PDB entry 5MGN | X-ray diffraction, 2.07 A resolution | chain A

== Chain A ==
Name: NAD-dependent protein deacetylase sirtuin-6
Source organism: Homo sapiens
Notes: EC 3.5.1.-
UniProt: Q8N6T7 (SIR6_HUMAN); residues 8-308 here = UniProt positions 8-308
Amino-acid sequence (302 residues; numbered 7 to 308; the number before each row is that of its first residue):
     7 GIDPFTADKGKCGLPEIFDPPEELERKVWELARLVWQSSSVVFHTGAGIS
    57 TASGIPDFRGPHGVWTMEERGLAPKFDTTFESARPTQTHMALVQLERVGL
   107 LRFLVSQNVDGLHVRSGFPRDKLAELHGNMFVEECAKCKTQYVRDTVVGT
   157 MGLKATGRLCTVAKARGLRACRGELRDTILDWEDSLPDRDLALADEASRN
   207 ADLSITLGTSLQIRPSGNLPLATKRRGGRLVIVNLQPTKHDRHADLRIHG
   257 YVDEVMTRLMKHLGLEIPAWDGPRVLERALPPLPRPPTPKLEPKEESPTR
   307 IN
Unresolved in the structure: 7-9, 170-176, 299-308
Sequence notes: expression tag (7-12)
UniProt features mapped onto this chain:
  - active site: His133 (Proton acceptor)
  - binding site (NAD(+)): Ala53, Thr57, Phe64, Arg65, Trp71, Gln113, His133, Gly214, Ser216, Asn240, Gln242, Val258
  - binding site (Zn(2+)): Cys141, Cys144, Cys166, Cys177
  - site: Cys18 (Formation of an covalent adduct with nitro-fatty acid activators)
  - modified residue: Lys33 (N6-acetyllysine), Thr294 (Phosphothreonine), Ser303 (Phosphoserine)
  - cross-link: Lys170 (Glycyl lysine isopeptide (Lys-Gly) (interchain with G-Cter in ubiquitin))
  - natural variant: Asp25 (D25N: Found in non-small cell lung cancer), Glu36 (E36V: Found in kidney cancer), Ser46 (S46N: Does not affect histone deacetylase activity), Asp63 (D63H: Found in a family presenting with four cases of perinatal lethality caused by severe neurodevelopmental and cardiac anomalies; uncertain significance; D63Y: Found in non-small cell lung cancer), Ala89 (A89S: Found in non-small cell lung cancer), Asp116 (D116N: Found in non-small cell lung cancer), Thr263 (T263P: Found in cervical cancer), Pro274 (P274L: Found in melanoma)
  - mutagenesis: Ala13 (A13W: Increased protein-lysine demyristoylase activity), Lys15 (K15R: Does not affect acetylation level), Lys17 (K17R: Does not affect acetylation level), Lys33 (K33Q: Mimics acetylation, leading to impaired ability to recognize and bind double-strand breaks (DSBs) sites; K33R: Decreased acetylation level), Ser45 (S45A: In AAA mutant; strongly decreased nucleosome-binding; when associated with 206-A--A-208), Ser56 (S56Y: Abolished NAD-dependent protein deacetylase, defatty-acylase and mono-ADP-ribosyltransferase activities), Gly60 (G60A: Does not affect the NAD-dependent protein defatty-acylase activity. Abolished NAD-dependent protein deacetylase and mono-ADP-ribosyltransferase activities), Arg65 (R65A: Does not affect the mono-ADP-ribosyltransferase activity. Abolished NAD-dependent protein deacetylase and defatty-acylase activities), Phe82 (F82A/E: Reduced MDL-800 and MDL-801 compounds-binding), Phe86 (F86E: Strongly reduced MDL-800 and MDL-801 compounds-binding; F86Q: Slightly reduced MDL-800 and MDL-801 compounds-binding), His133 (H133Y: Abolished NAD-dependent protein deacetylase, deacylase and mono-ADP-ribosyltransferase activities. Impaired ability to recognize and bind double-strand breaks (DSBs) sites), Lys170 (K170R: Decreased ubiquitination), 4 further mutagenesis entries in UniProt
Ion coordination: Zn2+: Cys141, Cys144, Cys166, Cys177
Small-molecule neighbours:
  - 7N2 ((4R)-4-pyridin-3-yl-5-[3-(trifluoromethyl)phenyl]sulfonyl-4H-pyrrolo[1,2-a]quinoxaline): Pro10, Lys15, Ile61, Pro62, Phe64, Val70, Trp71, Phe82, Phe86, Val115, Met136, Met157, Ile185, Trp188
  - Adenosine-5-Diphosphoribose (AR6; [(2R,3S,4R,5R)-5-(6-aminopurin-9-yl)-3,4-dihydroxy-oxolan-2-yl]methyl [hydroxy-[[(2R,3S,4R,5S)-3,4,5-trihydroxyoxolan-2-yl]methoxy]phosphoryl] hydrogen phosphate): Gly52, Ala53, Gly54, Thr57, Asp63, Phe64, Arg65, Gly66, Trp71, Gln113, Asn114, His133, Trp188, Gly214, Thr215, Ser216, Leu217, Ile219, Asn240, Leu241, Gln242, Gly256, Tyr257, Val258

== Overview ==
Chain A binds Adenosine-5-Diphosphoribose and compound 7N2. Cys141, Cys144, Cys166 and Cys177 form the Zn2+
site. From UniProt: active-site residue His133, 12 NAD+-binding residues, 4 Zn2+-binding residues and 22
mutagenesis sites.
Chain A is NAD-dependent protein deacetylase sirtuin-6 (Homo sapiens); the structure, Human Sirt6 in complex
with activator UBCS38, was determined by X-ray diffraction, deposited together with 5MF6, 5MFP and 5MFZ.
